PDB entry 6D5W | X-ray diffraction, 2.48 A resolution | chains R and S of the 3 polymer chains in the assembly

== Chain R ==
Name: GTPase HRas
Organism: Homo sapiens
UniProt: P01112 (RASH_HUMAN); residue numbers follow UniProt; this construct covers 1-166
Chain sequence (167 residues; row label = number of the first residue in the row; numbering starts at 0):
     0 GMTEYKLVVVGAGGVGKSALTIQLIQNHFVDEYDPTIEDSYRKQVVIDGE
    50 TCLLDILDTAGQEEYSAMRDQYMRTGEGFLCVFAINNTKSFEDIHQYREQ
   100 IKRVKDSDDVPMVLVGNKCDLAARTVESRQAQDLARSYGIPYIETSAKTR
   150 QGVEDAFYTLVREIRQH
Sequence notes: expression tag (0)
UniProt features mapped onto this chain:
  - region: H166 (Hypervariable region)
  - motif: Y32 to Y40 (Effector region)
  - binding site (GTP): G13 to A18, V29 to T35, A59, G60, N116 to D119, S145 to K147
  - modified residue: M1 (N-acetylmethionine), T2 (N-acetylthreonine), C118 (S-nitrosocysteine)
  - glycosylation: T35 (Microbial infection: O-linked (Glc) threonine)
  - natural variant: G12 (G12A: In CSTLO; G12C: In CSTLO; G12D: In CSTLO; G12E: In CSTLO; G12S: In CSTLO and CMEMS; G12V: In CSTLO, bladder carcinoma and CMEMS), G13 (G13C: In CSTLO; G13D: In CSTLO; G13R: In SFM), Q22 (Q22K: In CMEMS), E37 (E37EE: In CSTLO), T58 (T58I: In CSTLO), Q61 (Q61K: In NMTC2; Q61L: In melanoma), E63 (E63K: In CMEMS), S89 (S89C: Found in a patient with severe fetal hydrops and pleural effusion; uncertain significance), K117 (K117R: In CSTLO), A146 (A146T: In CSTLO; A146V: In CSTLO)
  - mutagenesis: S17 (S17N: Dominant negative. Prevents PLCE1 EGF-induced recruitment to plasma membrane. No effect on subcellular location of isoform 2), N26 (N26G: Loss of interaction with PLCE1; when associated with V-12), V29 (V29A: No effect on interaction with PLCE1; when associated with V-12), Y32 (Y32F: Loss of interaction and recruitment to plasma membrane of PLCE1; when associated with V-12), P34 (P34G: No effect on interaction with PLCE1; when associated with V-12), T35 (T35S: Loss of interaction with PLCE1; when associated with V-12), E37 (E37G: No effect on interaction with PLCE1; when associated with V-12), D38 (D38N: No effect on interaction with PLCE1; when associated with V-12), S39 (S39C: No effect on interaction with PLCE1; when associated with V-12), A59 (A59T: Loss of GTPase activity and creation of an autophosphorylation site), Q61 (Q61I: Moderately increased transformation of cultured cell lines; Q61R: Promotes interaction with SHOC2 and PP1C; Q61V: Strongly increased transformation of cultured cell lines), A83 (A83T: GTP-binding activity reduced by factor of 30), 4 further mutagenesis entries in UniProt

== Chain S ==
Name: Son of sevenless homolog 1
Organism: Homo sapiens
UniProt: Q07889 (SOS1_HUMAN); numbering as in UniProt (aligned over 566-1046)
Chain sequence (482 residues; row label = number of the first residue in the row):
   565 GQMRLPSADVYRFAEPDSEENIIFEENMQPKAGIPIIKAGTVIKLIERLT
   615 YHMYADPNFVRTFLTTYRSFCKPQELLSLIIERFEIPEPEPTEADRIAIE
   665 NGDQPLSAELKRFRKEYIQPVQLRVLNVCRHWVEHHFYDFERDAYLLQRM
   715 EEFIGTVRGKAMKKWVESITKIIQRKKIARDNGPGHNITFQSSPPTVEWH
   765 ISRPGHIETFDLLTLHPIEIARQLTLLESDLYRAVQPSELVGSVWTKEDK
   815 EINSPNLLKMIRHTTNLTLWFEKCIVETENLEERVAVVSRIIEILQVFQE
   865 LNNFNGVLEVVSAMNSSPVYRLDHTFEQIPSRQKKILEEAHELSEDHYKK
   915 YLAKLRSINPPCVPFFGIYLTNILKTEEGNPEVLKRHGKELINFSKRRKV
   965 AEITGEIQQYQNQPYCLRVESDIKRFFENLNPMGNSMEKEFTDYLFNKSL
  1015 EIEPRNPKPLPRFPKKYSYPLKSPGVRPSNPR
Not modelled in the structure: 565, 591-596, 744-749
Sequence notes: expression tag (565)

== Chain R / chain S interface ==
Contacting residue pairs - 66 pairs, chain R then chain S:
  G13(R) - T810(S)
  S17(R) - K939(S)
  S17(R) - E942(S)  hydrogen bond
  I21(R) - K939(S)
  I21(R) - G943(S)
  Q25(R) - G943(S)  hydrogen bond (side chain-backbone)
  D30(R) - G943(S)
  D30(R) - N944(S)
  D30(R) - P945(S)
  E31(R) - G943(S)
  E31(R) - N944(S)
  E31(R) - K963(S)  salt bridge
  Y32(R) - K939(S)
  Y32(R) - G943(S)
  Y32(R) - N944(S)  hydrogen bond (backbone-side chain)
  Y32(R) - K963(S)  hydrogen bond (backbone-side chain)
  P34(R) - N936(S)
  P34(R) - K939(S)
  P34(R) - T940(S)
  T35(R) - N936(S)
  Y40(R) - H911(S)
  D54(R) - H911(S)  salt bridge
  I55(R) - H911(S)
  L56(R) - H911(S)
  D57(R) - T935(S)
  D57(R) - K939(S)  hydrogen bond (backbone-side chain)
  T58(R) - T935(S)  hydrogen bond (backbone-side chain)
  A59(R) - T935(S)  hydrogen bond (backbone-side chain)
  A59(R) - L938(S)
  G60(R) - W809(S)  hydrogen bond (backbone-side chain)
  G60(R) - L934(S)
  G60(R) - L938(S)
  Q61(R) - F929(S)
  Q61(R) - G931(S)  hydrogen bond (side chain-backbone)
  Q61(R) - T935(S)  hydrogen bond
  E63(R) - L822(S)
  E63(R) - I825(S)
  E63(R) - R826(S)  salt bridge
  E63(R) - T829(S)
  Y64(R) - M824(S)
  Y64(R) - I825(S)  hydrophobic
  Y64(R) - T828(S)
  Y64(R) - F929(S)  hydrophobic
  Y64(R) - F930(S)
  Y64(R) - G931(S)
  S65(R) - E1002(S)  hydrogen bond
  A66(R) - T832(S)
  M67(R) - S876(S)
  M67(R) - Y912(S)
  M67(R) - F929(S)  hydrophobic
  D69(R) - S880(S)
  D69(R) - S881(S)  hydrogen bond (side chain-backbone)
  Q70(R) - V875(S)
  Q70(R) - S876(S)
  Q70(R) - N879(S)  hydrogen bond
  Q70(R) - S908(S)  hydrogen bond
  Y71(R) - Y912(S)  hydrogen bond
  Y71(R) - F929(S)
  R73(R) - N879(S)  hydrogen bond (side chain-backbone)
  R73(R) - Y884(S)
  Q95(R) - K1003(S)  hydrogen bond
  R102(R) - S881(S)
  R102(R) - D1007(S)  salt bridge
  R102(R) - F1010(S)
  V103(R) - S881(S)
  D105(R) - R1019(S)  salt bridge
Also at the interface, not in a pair above, chain R (34 interface residues in all): G12, D33, R68
Also at the interface, not in a pair above, chain S (43 interface residues in all): K814, L833, H905, D910, I932, T1006

== Overview ==
34 residues of chain R and 43 residues of chain S are in contact, with 17 hydrogen bonds and 5 salt bridges.
Among the polar pairs are E31(R)-K963(S), D54(R)-H911(S) and E63(R)-R826(S). From UniProt: 22 GTP-binding
residues and 17 mutagenesis sites on chain R.
Here chain R is GTPase HRas and chain S is Son of sevenless homolog 1, both from Homo sapiens. Entry 6D5W
(Ras:SOS:Ras in complex with a small molecule activator) was determined by X-ray diffraction together with
6D55, 6D56, 6D59, 6D5E, 6D5G, 6D5H and 4 further entries from the same study.
